8QPG - chains TF and TA of the 9 polymer chains in the assembly; structure by electron microscopy, 2.36 A resolution.

== Chain TF ==
Protein: gp30
Organism: Haloferax tailed virus 1
Amino-acid sequence (115 residues; numbered 1 to 115; the number before each row is that of its first residue):
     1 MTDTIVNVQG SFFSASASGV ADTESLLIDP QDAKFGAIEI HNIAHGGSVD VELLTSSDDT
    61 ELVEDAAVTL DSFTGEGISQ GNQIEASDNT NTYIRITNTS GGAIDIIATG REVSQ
Unresolved in the structure: 1
Modified positions: His45 (N1-phosphonohistidine; NEP)
Metal / ion sites: Mg2+ site 1: Asp59, Asp88, Asn91; Mg2+ site 2 near Asn89 (its only coordinating residue here); Mg2+ site 3 near Asp105 (its only coordinating residue here)

== Chain TA ==
Protein: Prokaryotic polysaccharide deacetylase
Organism: Haloferax tailed virus 1
Reference sequence: A0A410N6W3 (A0A410N6W3_9CAUD); residue numbers follow UniProt; this construct covers 1-413
Amino-acid sequence (413 residues; row label = number of the first residue in the row):
     1 MTGLNPDGLG RTAAFSNTSA ESVSAVDATI DRLYAQDRIE IPTDSRQLFS TRGTVLRNFE
    61 DLSGWTANIG SLSAETSDVY VGSQSARLTA SSSAVDIRYS FGTAQDFTGK GFSMALKRID
   121 VSGSSDSTPI KIRLVDGNTN YRTFSARCRP GGGDEWGRRD FGFESEDTGF DVTNVQTMTV
   181 TTNSRSSIDI LVDDIRVVDS SGTGQVIVTI DDVHTGDKTA AEVFGRYGIP IGLAANAKFL
   241 DQSSSKLTTQ EFKDLLAKPH VYAVNHGYNH YDYGSYSIDE IEDDVIRGKY ELQDLGVREP
   301 NINHYVYPSG NYAQESIDML SNYHVMSWGT GAESFDALTP NQLTSPWHNL RCSFDSGTAE
   361 AEQAVNDAAT YNQTAHIYFH SDNVTQSEME SVAQTINSAD VTPITLMDFY NQQ
Unresolved in the structure: 1
Metal / ion sites: Mg2+: Asn58, Glu60, Val81, Gln84, Asp193; Zn2+: Asp212, His266, His270

== How chain TF and chain TA interact ==
Contacting residue pairs - 10 pairs, chain TF then chain TA:
  His45(TF) with Thr2(TA); Gly3(TA)
  Ile78(TF) with Thr2(TA), hydrogen bond (backbone-backbone); Gly3(TA), hydrogen bond (backbone-backbone); Leu4(TA), hydrophobic
  Ser79(TF) with Thr2(TA)
  Gln80(TF) with Thr2(TA), hydrogen bond (backbone-side chain); Gly3(TA); Leu4(TA); Asn5(TA)

== In short ==
Chain TF and chain TA each contribute 4 residues to their interface; the contacts include 3 hydrogen bonds.
Polar contacts include Gln80(TF)-Thr2(TA), Ile78(TF)-Thr2(TA) and Ile78(TF)-Gly3(TA). Asp59(TF), Asp88(TF) and
Asn91(TF) form the Mg2+ site 1. Asn58(TA), Glu60(TA), Val81(TA), Gln84(TA) and Asp193(TA) coordinate Mg2+.
Chain TF is gp30 and chain TA is Prokaryotic polysaccharide deacetylase, both from Haloferax tailed virus 1;
the structure, Turret of Haloferax tailed virus 1, was determined by electron microscopy (same publication as
8QPQ, 8QQN, 8QSI, 8QSY, 9FKB, 9H4P, 9H5B and 9H7V).
